5L91 - chain A; structure by X-ray diffraction, 2.20 A resolution.

# Chain A
Protein: Cytochrome P450
Source organism: Bacillus megaterium (strain DSM 319)
Notes: EC 1.14.14.-
Reference sequence: D5DKI8 (D5DKI8_BACMD); residue numbers follow UniProt; this construct covers 1-404
Sequence (410 residues; numbered 1 to 410; the number before each row is that of its first residue):
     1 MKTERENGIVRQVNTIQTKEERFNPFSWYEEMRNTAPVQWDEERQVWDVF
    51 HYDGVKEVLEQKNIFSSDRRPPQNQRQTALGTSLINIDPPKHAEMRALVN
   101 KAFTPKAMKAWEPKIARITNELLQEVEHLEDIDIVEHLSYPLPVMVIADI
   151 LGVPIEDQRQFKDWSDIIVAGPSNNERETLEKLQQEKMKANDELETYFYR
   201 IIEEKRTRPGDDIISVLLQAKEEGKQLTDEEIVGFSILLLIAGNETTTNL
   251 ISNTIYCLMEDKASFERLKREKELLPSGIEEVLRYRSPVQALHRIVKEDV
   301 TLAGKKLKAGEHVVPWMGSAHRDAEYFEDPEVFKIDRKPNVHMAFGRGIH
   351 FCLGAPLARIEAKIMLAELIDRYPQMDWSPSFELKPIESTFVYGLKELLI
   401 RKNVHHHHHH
Unresolved in the structure: 1-16, 408-410
Construct notes: expression tag (405-410)
Bound ions: heme Fe near C352 (its only coordinating residue here)
Residues lining bound ligands:
  - corticosterone (C0R), molecule 1: R44, V46, R69, A291, L292, H293, H312, F391
  - corticosterone (C0R), molecule 2: R69, P71, Q75, L80, G81, I85, N86, L238, I241, A242
  - corticosterone (C0R), molecule 3: R76, T78, L80, I168, Q184, K187, M188, N191, I241
  - corticosterone (C0R), molecule 4: I85, I168, V169, K187, I241, A242, E245, T246, V289, A291, L292, F391, V392
  - heme (HEM): R69, L84, I85, H92, R96, F103, I147, F235, L238, L239, A242, G243, T246, T247, L250, L283, P288, V289, L292, R294, M317, A344, F345, G346, I349, H350, F351, C352, L353, G354, L357, A358
What the authors report for this chain:
  - binding site for corticosterone: I85, I168, V169, K187, I241, A242, E245, T246, V289, V392
  - catalytic residues: T246
  - specificity-determining residues: L80, I241 (proposed by the authors, not directly observed)

# In short
Ligands of chain A: heme and 4 copies of corticosterone. The paper reports the catalytic residue T246; a
binding site for corticosterone at I85, I168 and V169 among others.
Chain A is Cytochrome P450 (Bacillus megaterium (strain DSM 319)); the structure, The 2.2 A crystal structure
of CYP109E1 from Bacillus megaterium bound with four corticosterone molecules, was determined by X-ray
diffraction (same publication as 5L90, 5L92 and 5L94).
